8CPI - chain A; structure by X-ray diffraction, 2.10 A resolution.

# Chain A
Protein: Peroxisome proliferator-activated receptor gamma
From: Homo sapiens
UniProtKB: P37231 (PPARG_HUMAN); residues 203-477 here correspond to UniProt positions 231-505 (UniProt number = residue number + 28)
Chain sequence (277 residues; row label = number of the first residue in the row):
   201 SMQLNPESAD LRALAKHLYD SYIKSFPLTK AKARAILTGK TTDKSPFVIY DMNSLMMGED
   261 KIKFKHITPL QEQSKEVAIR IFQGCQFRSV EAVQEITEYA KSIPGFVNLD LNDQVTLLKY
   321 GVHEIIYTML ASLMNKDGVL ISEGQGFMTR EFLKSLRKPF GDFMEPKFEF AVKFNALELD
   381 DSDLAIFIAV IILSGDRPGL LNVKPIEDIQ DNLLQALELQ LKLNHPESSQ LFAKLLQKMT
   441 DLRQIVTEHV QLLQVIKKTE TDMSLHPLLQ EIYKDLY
Sequence notes: expression tag (201-202)
Small-molecule neighbours:
  - WY-14643 (WY1; 2-({4-chloro-6-[(2,3-dimethylphenyl)amino]pyrimidin-2-yl}sulfanyl)acetic acid), molecule 1: I249, L255, E259, F264, H266, T268, R280, I281, Q283, G284, C285, F287, R288, I341, S342, M348
  - WY-14643 (WY1), molecule 2: F282, C285, Q286, R288, S289, A292, H323, I326, Y327, L330, L333, F363, M364, K367, H449, L453, L469, Y473
Swiss-Prot annotation at these positions:
  - motif: P467 to D475 (9aaTAD)
  - binding site (rosiglitazone): Q286 to S289, H323, H449, Y473
  - cross-link: K224 (Glycyl lysine isopeptide (Lys-Gly) (interchain with G-Cter in ubiquitin))

# In short
Chain A binds WY-14643. UniProt lists 7 rosiglitazone-binding residues.
Chain A is Peroxisome proliferator-activated receptor gamma (Homo sapiens); the structure, Crystal structure
of PPAR gamma (PPARG) in complex with WY-14643, was determined by X-ray diffraction (same publication as 8ATY,
8ATZ, 8CPH and 8CPJ).
